9OA1 - chains W and X of the 11 polymer chains in the assembly; structure by electron microscopy, 2.66 A resolution.

# Chain W (and X)
Name: Helicase loader
Source organism: Escherichia phage Lambda
Notes: chain X of this document is another copy of the same molecule, construct and numbering; everything in this record applies to it too
Reference sequence: P03689 (VRPP_LAMBD); numbering as in UniProt (aligned over 1-233)
Sequence (233 residues; each row starts with the number of its first residue):
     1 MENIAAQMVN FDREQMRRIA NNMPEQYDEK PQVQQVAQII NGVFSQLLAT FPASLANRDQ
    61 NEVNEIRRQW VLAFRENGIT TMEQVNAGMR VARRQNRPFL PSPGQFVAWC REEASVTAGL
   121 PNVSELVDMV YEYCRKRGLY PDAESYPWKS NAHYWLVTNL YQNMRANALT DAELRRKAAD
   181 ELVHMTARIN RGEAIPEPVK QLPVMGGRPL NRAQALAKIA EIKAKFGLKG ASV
Not modelled in the structure: 1-39, 233
Construct notes: engineered mutation E2 (Lys in P03689)
What the authors report for this chain:
  - binding site for the ligand ADP: Y27

# Interface between chain W and chain X
Residue-residue contacts (14):
  R58(W) - P52(X)
  E62(W) - P52(X)
  E65(W) - A49(X)
  E65(W) - T50(X)
  R68(W) - R93(X)
  Q69(W) - T50(X)
  Q69(W) - R93(X)  hydrogen bond (side chain-backbone)
  E76(W) - R94(X)
  S102(W) - N96(X)
  S102(W) - P98(X)
  G104(W) - N96(X)
  K177(W) - D171(X)  salt bridge
  H184(W) - D128(X)  salt bridge
  R191(W) - E125(X)  salt bridge
Interface residues without a listed pair, chain W (13 interface residues in all): I66, L72
Interface residues without a listed pair, chain X (11 interface residues in all): A53

# Overview
13 residues of chain W face 11 of chain X across their interface; the contacts include 1 hydrogen bond and 3
salt bridges. Among the polar pairs are K177(W)-D171(X), H184(W)-D128(X) and R191(W)-E125(X). The paper
reports a binding site for the ligand ADP at Y27(W).
Chain W and chain X are both Helicase loader (Escherichia phage Lambda); the structure, Ecoli DnaB helicase
and Phage Lambda loader P with ADP-Mg in a 6:5 stoichiometry ratio, was determined by electron microscopy
(same publication as 8V9S and 9OA2).
